PDB entry 1KLG | X-ray diffraction, 2.40 A resolution | chains A and B of the 4 polymer chains in the assembly

== Chain A ==
Molecule: HLA class II histocompatibility antigen, dr alpha chain
From: Homo sapiens
Reference sequence: P01903 (2DRA_HUMAN); residues 4-180 here correspond to UniProt positions 29-205 (UniProt number = residue number + 25)
Chain sequence (177 residues; numbered 4 to 180; the number before each row is that of its first residue):
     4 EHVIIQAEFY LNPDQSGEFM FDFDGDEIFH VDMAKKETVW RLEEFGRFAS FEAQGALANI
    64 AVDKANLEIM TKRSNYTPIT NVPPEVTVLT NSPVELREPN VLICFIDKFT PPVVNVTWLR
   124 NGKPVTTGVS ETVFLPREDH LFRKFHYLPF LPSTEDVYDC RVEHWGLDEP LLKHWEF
UniProt features mapped onto this chain:
  - region: E179, F180 (Connecting peptide)
  - site: Q9 (Self- and pathogen-derived peptide antigen), G49 (Self-peptide antigen), F51 (Self- and pathogen-derived peptide antigen), A52 (Self-peptide antigen), S53 (Self- and pathogen-derived peptide antigen), E55 (Pathogen-derived peptide antigen), N62 (Self- and pathogen-derived peptide antigen), N69 (Pathogen-derived peptide antigen), R76 (Self- and pathogen-derived peptide antigen)
  - glycosylation (N-linked (GlcNAc...) asparagine): N78, N118
Cystine bridges: C107-C163

== Chain B ==
Molecule: HLA class II histocompatibility antigen, dr-1 beta chain
From: Homo sapiens
Reference sequence: P04229 (2B11_HUMAN); residues 1-190 here correspond to UniProt positions 30-219 (UniProt number = residue number + 29)
Chain sequence (190 residues; numbered 1 to 190; the number before each row is that of its first residue):
     1 GDTRPRFLWQ LKFECHFFNG TERVRLLERC IYNQEESVRF DSDVGEYRAV TELGRPDAEY
    61 WNSQKDLLEQ RRAAVDTYCR HNYGVGESFT VQRRVEPKVT VYPSKTQPLQ HHNLLVCSVS
   121 GFYPGSIEVR WFRNGQEEKA GVVSTGLIQN GDWTFQTLVM LETVPRSGEV YTCQVEHPSV
   181 TSPLTVEWRA
Disordered / not traced: 108-110
Cystine bridges: C15-C79, C117-C173

== Interface between chain A and chain B ==
Pairs across the interface (118):
  E4(A) with H16(B), salt bridge; F17(B); F18(B)
  H5(A) with C15(B); H16(B); F17(B), hydrogen bond (backbone-backbone); V91(B)
  V6(A) with C15(B); H16(B)
  I7(A) with F13(B); E14(B); C15(B), hydrogen bond (backbone-backbone); F17(B), hydrophobic
  I8(A) with F13(B); E14(B)
  Q9(A) with L11(B); K12(B); F13(B), hydrogen bond (backbone-backbone); Y78(B), hydrogen bond
  A10(A) with L11(B)
  E11(A) with Q10(B); L11(B), hydrogen bond (backbone-backbone)
  F12(A) with L8(B), hydrophobic; W9(B); Q10(B)
  Y13(A) with F7(B); L8(B); W9(B), hydrogen bond (backbone-backbone)
  L14(A) with R6(B); F7(B); L8(B), hydrophobic
  N15(A) with R6(B); F7(B), hydrogen bond (backbone-backbone)
  P16(A) with R4(B); P5(B); R6(B)
  D17(A) with R6(B), salt bridge
  F24(A) with Y78(B); N82(B)
  F26(A) with T90(B); V91(B); Y123(B); W153(B), hydrophobic
  D27(A) with Q149(B), hydrogen bond (backbone-side chain)
  G28(A) with Q149(B)
  D29(A) with Y123(B); Q149(B), hydrogen bond; G151(B); W153(B); F155(B)
  E30(A) with W153(B), hydrogen bond (backbone-side chain)
  R44(A) with G151(B), hydrogen bond (side chain-backbone); D152(B); W153(B)
  L45(A) with R93(B); W153(B), hydrophobic
  E47(A) with R93(B), salt bridge
  F48(A) with F89(B), hydrophobic; W153(B)
  F51(A) with F89(B), hydrophobic
  A52(A) with F89(B), hydrophobic
  D66(A) with W9(B); L11(B)
  N69(A) with W9(B)
  L70(A) with F7(B); L8(B); W9(B), hydrophobic
  M73(A) with W9(B), hydrophobic; Y32(B), hydrophobic; L53(B), hydrophobic; D57(B)
  T74(A) with F7(B); Y32(B)
  R76(A) with L53(B), hydrogen bond (side chain-backbone); P56(B); D57(B), salt bridge
  S77(A) with Y32(B), hydrogen bond
  Y79(A) with F7(B)
  T80(A) with F7(B); Y32(B), hydrogen bond (backbone-side chain); N33(B), hydrogen bond (backbone-side chain)
  P81(A) with P5(B), hydrophobic; R6(B); F7(B), hydrophobic; N33(B)
  I82(A) with R6(B), hydrogen bond (backbone-backbone); N33(B); Q34(B)
  V85(A) with Q34(B)
  T93(A) with Q156(B), hydrogen bond (backbone-side chain)
  N94(A) with S120(B); Q156(B)
  P96(A) with S118(B); S120(B)
  I106(A) with N150(B)
  F108(A) with Q149(B)
  T113(A) with L8(B)
  P115(A) with L8(B)
  P139(A) with K12(B)
  R140(A) with K12(B), hydrogen bond (backbone-side chain)
  E141(A) with R29(B), salt bridge
  D142(A) with Q34(B)
  H143(A) with Q10(B); K12(B); R29(B); I31(B); E36(B), salt bridge
  L144(A) with Q34(B)
  F145(A) with L8(B), hydrophobic; Q10(B)
  R146(A) with Q149(B), hydrogen bond
  F148(A) with Q149(B); N150(B); G151(B)
  Y150(A) with N150(B), hydrogen bond (side chain-backbone); G151(B), hydrogen bond (side chain-backbone); D152(B)
  W168(A) with R6(B)
Interface residues without a listed pair, chain A (61 interface residues in all): I31, L92, S95, P114, T135
Interface residues without a listed pair, chain B (49 interface residues in all): D2, S37, G54, Y83, V85, K98, T100, Y102, I148

== Overview ==
Chain A and chain B form an interface of 61 and 49 residues respectively; the contacts include 21 hydrogen
bonds and 6 salt bridges. Polar contacts include E4(A)-H16(B), D17(A)-R6(B) and E47(A)-R93(B).
Here chain A is HLA class II histocompatibility antigen, dr alpha chain and chain B is HLA class II
histocompatibility antigen, dr-1 beta chain, both from Homo sapiens. Entry 1KLG (Crystal structure of
HLA-DR1/TPI(23-37, Thr28-->Ile mutant) complexed with staphylococcal enterotoxin C3 variant 3B2 (SEC3-3B2))
was determined by X-ray diffraction together with 1KLU from the same study.
